PDB entry 1G65 | X-ray diffraction, 2.25 A resolution | chains A and B of the 30 polymer chains in the assembly

[Chain A]
Protein: Proteasome component Y7
Source organism: Saccharomyces cerevisiae
Notes: EC 3.4.25.1
UniProt: P23639 (PSA2_YEAST); the construct lacks a stretch of the UniProt sequence and is renumbered around it, so the offset changes along the chain: 4-102 = UniProt 1-99; 103-147 = UniProt 101-145; 148-200 = UniProt 147-199; 202-209 = UniProt 200-207; 2 more segments
Sequence (250 residues; each row starts with the number of its first residue; note: 1 number in that range is skipped by the numbering (no residue carries it; nothing is unmodelled there); a row labelled like 217A-217B holds insertion residues (217A, then the next letters in order)):
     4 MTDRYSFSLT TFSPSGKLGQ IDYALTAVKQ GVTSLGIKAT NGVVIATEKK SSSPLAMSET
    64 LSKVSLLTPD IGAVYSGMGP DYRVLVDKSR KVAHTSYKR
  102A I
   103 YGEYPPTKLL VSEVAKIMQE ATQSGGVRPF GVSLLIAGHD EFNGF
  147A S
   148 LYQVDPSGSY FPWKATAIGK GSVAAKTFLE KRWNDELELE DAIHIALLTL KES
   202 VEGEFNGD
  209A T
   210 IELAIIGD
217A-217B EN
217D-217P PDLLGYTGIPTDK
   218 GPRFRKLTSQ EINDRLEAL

[Chain B]
Protein: Proteasome component Y13
Source organism: Saccharomyces cerevisiae
Notes: EC 3.4.25.1
UniProt: P23638 (PSA4_YEAST); the construct lacks a stretch of the UniProt sequence and is renumbered around it, so the offset changes along the chain: 4-63 = UniProt 2-61; 64-144 = UniProt 63-143; 145-200 = UniProt 145-200; 202-204 = UniProt 201-203; 2 more segments
Sequence (244 residues; each row starts with the number of its first residue; note: 1 number in that range is skipped by the numbering (no residue carries it; nothing is unmodelled there); a row labelled like 204A-204B holds insertion residues (204A, then the next letters in order)):
     4 GSRRYDSRTT IFSPEGRLYQ VEYALESISH AGTAIGIMAS DGIVLAAERK VTSTLLEQDT
   63A S
    64 TEKLYKLNDK IAVAVAGLTA DAEILINTAR IHAQNYLKTY NEDIPVEILV RRLSDIKQGY
   124 TQHGGLRPFG VSFIYAGYDD R
  144A Y
   145 GYQLYTSNPS GNYTGWKAIS VGANTSAAQT LLQMDYKDDM KVDDAIELAL KTLSKT
   202 TDS
204A-204B SA
   205 LTYDRLEFAT IR
216A-216B KG
   217 AN
218C-218D DG
   219 E
  219E V
   220 YQKIFKPQEI KDILVKTGIT

[Chain A / chain B interface]
Residue-residue contacts (60):
  Arg-7(A) with Ser-5(B)
  Tyr-8(A) with Tyr-8(B)
  Ser-9(A) with Gly-127(B); Leu-129(B)
  Phe-10(A) with Ser-5(B); Tyr-8(B); Asp-9(B); Gly-128(B)
  Ser-11(A) with Gly-128(B), hydrogen bond (backbone-backbone); Leu-129(B); Arg-130(B), hydrogen bond (side chain-backbone)
  Thr-13(A) with Arg-130(B)
  Thr-14(A) with Ser-10(B); Thr-12(B); Gln-23(B)
  Phe-15(A) with Gln-23(B), hydrogen bond (backbone-side chain); Tyr-26(B); Ala-27(B), hydrophobic; Arg-130(B); Pro-131(B); Gly-133(B)
  Ser-16(A) with Tyr-26(B)
  Pro-17(A) with Tyr-26(B), hydrophobic; Glu-29(B)
  Ser-18(A) with Glu-29(B); His-33(B), hydrogen bond (backbone-side chain)
  Gly-19(A) with Tyr-26(B); Glu-29(B); Ser-30(B), hydrogen bond (backbone-side chain)
  Leu-21(A) with Arg-130(B)
  Lys-41(A) with Glu-60(B), salt bridge
  Ser-114(A) with Glu-86(B), hydrogen bond
  Lys-118(A) with Ile-87(B)
  Gln-121(A) with Ala-83(B); Asp-84(B), hydrogen bond; Ile-87(B); Arg-130(B)
  Thr-124(A) with Arg-130(B), hydrogen bond (backbone-side chain)
  Gln-125(A) with Tyr-123(B); Leu-129(B); Arg-130(B), hydrogen bond (side chain-backbone); Pro-131(B); Phe-132(B)
  Gly-127(A) with Leu-129(B)
  Ser-154(A) with Ala-83(B)
  Gly-155(A) with Ala-83(B)
  Ser-156(A) with Thr-82(B)
  Tyr-157(A) with Glu-86(B), hydrogen bond
  Pro-159(A) with Leu-59(B); Glu-60(B), hydrogen bond (backbone-backbone); Thr-63(B)
  Trp-160(A) with Leu-58(B); Leu-59(B)
  Lys-161(A) with Leu-58(B), hydrogen bond (backbone-backbone); Glu-60(B)
  Ala-162(A) with Leu-58(B)
  Lys-173(A) with Leu-58(B)
  Glu-177(A) with Ser-56(B); Thr-57(B), hydrogen bond; Leu-58(B)
Also at the interface, not in a pair above, chain A (35 interface residues in all): Leu-12, Ser-126, Tyr-149, Phe-158, Leu-176
Also at the interface, not in a pair above, chain B (32 interface residues in all): Ser-63A, Leu-81

[In short]
35 residues of chain A and 32 residues of chain B are in contact; the contacts include 13 hydrogen bonds and 1
salt bridge. Polar contacts include Lys-41(A)/Glu-60(B), Ser-11(A)/Arg-130(B) and Phe-15(A)/Gln-23(B).
Here chain A is Proteasome component Y7 and chain B is Proteasome component Y13, both from Saccharomyces
cerevisiae. Entry 1G65 (Crystal structure of epoxomicin:20s proteasome reveals a molecular basis for
selectivity of alpha,beta-epoxyketone proteasome inhibitors) was determined by X-ray diffraction.
